Entry 8VW5 (X-ray diffraction, 1.76 A resolution); this record covers chain A.

Chain A:
Name: E3 ubiquitin-protein ligase CBL-B
Source organism: Homo sapiens
Notes: EC 2.3.2.27; fragment: Cbl-PTB domain, residues 36-343
Reference sequence: Q13191 (CBLB_HUMAN); numbering as in UniProt (aligned over 36-343)
Sequence (310 residues; numbered 34 to 343; the number before each row is that of its first residue):
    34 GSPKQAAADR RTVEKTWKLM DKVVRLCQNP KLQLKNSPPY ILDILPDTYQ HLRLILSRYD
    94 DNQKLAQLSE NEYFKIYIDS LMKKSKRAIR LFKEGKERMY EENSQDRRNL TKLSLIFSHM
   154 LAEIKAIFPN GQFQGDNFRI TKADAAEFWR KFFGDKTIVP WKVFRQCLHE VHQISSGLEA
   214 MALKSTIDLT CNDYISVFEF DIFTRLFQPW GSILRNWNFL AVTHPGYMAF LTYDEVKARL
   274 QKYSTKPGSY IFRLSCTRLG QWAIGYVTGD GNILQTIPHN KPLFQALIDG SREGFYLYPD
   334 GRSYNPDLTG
Unresolved in the structure: 34-37, 342-343
Sequence notes: expression tag (34-35); conflict R91 (Lys in Q13191), N136 (Gln in Q13191)
UniProt features mapped onto this chain:
  - binding site (Ca(2+)): D221, T223, N225, Y227, E232
  - binding site (4-O-phospho-L-tyrosine): R286
  - modified residue: S282 (Phosphoserine)
  - natural variant: H257 (H257L: In ADMIO3)
  - mutagenesis: G298 (G298E: Inhibits interaction with SYK. No effect on E3 activity)
Ion coordination: Mg2+: D80, Q83 (shared with 2 residues of chain B); Ca2+: D221, T223, N225, Y227, E232
Residues lining bound ligands: A1AD4 ([5-(2-{(2R,5S)-2-[2-(carboxymethoxy)-3-methoxy-5-nitrophenyl]-3,5-dimethyl-4-oxoimidazolidin-1-yl}-2-oxoethyl)-3,6-dimethoxy-9,9-dimethyl-9H-xanthen-4-yl]acetic acid): Y266, R286, S288, R291, Q294, W295, A296, I297, Q308, T309, I310

In short:
Chain A binds compound A1AD4. The Mg2+ site is built by D80 and Q83. D221, T223, N225, Y227 and E232
coordinate Ca2+. From UniProt: 5 Ca2+-binding residues, residue binding 4-O-phospho-L-tyrosine R286 and one
mutagenesis site.
Chain A is E3 ubiquitin-protein ligase CBL-B (Homo sapiens); the structure, Crystal structure of Cbl-b TKB
bound to compound 2, was determined by X-ray diffraction (same publication as 8VW4).
